7PZB - chains A and D of the 6 polymer chains in the assembly; structure by X-ray diffraction, 3.12 A resolution.

# Chain A
Protein: Putative cAMP-binding protein-catabolite gene activator
From: Sinorhizobium meliloti 1021
Reference sequence: Q92SD2 (Q92SD2_RHIME); residue numbers follow UniProt; this construct covers 1-234
Sequence (244 residues; row label = number of the first residue in the row):
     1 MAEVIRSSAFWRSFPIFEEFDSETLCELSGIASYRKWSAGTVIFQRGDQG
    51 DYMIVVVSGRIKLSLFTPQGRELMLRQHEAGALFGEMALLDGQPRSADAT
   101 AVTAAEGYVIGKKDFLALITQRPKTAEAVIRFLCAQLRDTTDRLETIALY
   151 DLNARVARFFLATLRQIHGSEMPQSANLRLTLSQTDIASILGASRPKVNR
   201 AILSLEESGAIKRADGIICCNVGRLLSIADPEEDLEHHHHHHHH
Unresolved in the structure: 1-5, 233-244
Sequence notes: expression tag (235-244)
Ligand contacts: cyclic guanosine monophosphate (PCG): Leu63, Leu75, His78, Phe84, Gly85, Glu86, Met87, Ala88, Leu89, Arg95, Ser96, Ala97, Gln136, Thr140
From the paper describing this entry:
  - binding site for cyclic guanosine monophosphate: Gly85, Glu86, Arg95, Ser96, Thr140, Thr141
  - conformationally variable residues (side-chain flip): Ser96
  - binding site for the 14-nt DNA strand (chain D): Gln184, Arg195, Asn199
  - binding site for the 19-nt DNA strand: Leu152, Ser194, Lys197

# Chain D
Molecule: 14-nt DNA strand
Sequence (14 nucleotides; row label = number of the first residue in the row):
     1 GCGAGTAATGTTAC

# Interface between chain A and chain D
Pairs across the interface - 13 pairs, chain A then chain D:
  Ser183(A) - DA8(D)  sugar contact
  Ser183(A) - DT9(D)  phosphate contact
  Gln184(A) - DT9(D)  hydrogen bond to the phosphate
  Gln184(A) - DG10(D)  hydrogen bond to the phosphate
  Arg195(A) - DT9(D)  base contact
  Arg195(A) - DG10(D)  hydrogen bond to the base
  Arg195(A) - DT11(D)  base contact
  Pro196(A) - DT11(D)  base contact
  Asn199(A) - DT9(D)  sugar contact
  Asn199(A) - DG10(D)  hydrogen bond to the phosphate
  Leu203(A) - DG10(D)  sugar contact
  Leu203(A) - DT11(D)  phosphate contact
  Arg213(A) - DG10(D)  salt bridge to the phosphate
Other interface residues (no listed pair), chain A (9 interface residues in all): Leu182, Thr185
Other interface residues (no listed pair), chain D (5 interface residues in all): DT12

# Overview
The interface between chain A and chain D involves 9 residues on one side and 5 on the other; the contacts
include 4 hydrogen bonds and 1 salt bridge. Polar contacts include Arg195(A)-DG10(D), Gln184(A)-DT9(D) and
Gln184(A)-DG10(D). The paper reports a binding site for cyclic guanosine monophosphate at Gly85(A), Glu86(A)
and Arg95(A) among others; a binding site for the 14-nt DNA strand (chain D) at Gln184(A), Arg195(A) and
Asn199(A).
Chain A is Putative cAMP-binding protein-catabolite gene activator (Sinorhizobium meliloti 1021) and chain D
is a 14-nt DNA strand; the structure, Structure of the Clr-cAMP-DNA complex, was determined by X-ray
diffraction together with 7PZA from the same study.
